Entry 3L1F (X-ray diffraction, 1.53 A resolution); this record covers chain A.

Chain A:
Molecule: Alpha-crystallin A chain
Source organism: Bos taurus
Reference sequence: P02470 (CRYAA_BOVIN); residue numbers follow UniProt; this construct covers 62-163
Chain sequence (103 residues; numbered 61 to 163; the number before each row is that of its first residue):
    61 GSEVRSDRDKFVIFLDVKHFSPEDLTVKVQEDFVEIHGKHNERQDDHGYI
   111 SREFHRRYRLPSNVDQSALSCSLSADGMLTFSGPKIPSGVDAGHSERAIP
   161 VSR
Unresolved in the structure: 61, 151-155
Construct notes: expression tag (61)
Curated features (UniProtKB/Swiss-Prot):
  - region: Arg-157 to Arg-163 (Important for oligomerization)
  - binding site (Zn(2+)): His-100, Glu-102, His-107, His-154
  - site (Not glycated): Lys-70, Lys-88, Lys-99, Lys-145
  - modified residue: Lys-70 (N6-acetyllysine), Gln-90 (Deamidated glutamine), Lys-99 (N6-acetyllysine), Asn-101 (Deamidated asparagine), Ser-122 (Phosphoserine), Asn-123 (Deamidated asparagine)
  - glycosylation: Lys-78 (N-linked (Glc) (glycation) lysine), Ser-162 (O-linked (GlcNAc) serine)
From the paper describing this entry:
  - interface residues: Glu-83, Gln-126, Arg-157
  - self-association interface (contacts with another copy of this molecule): Arg-116, Arg-157 to Arg-163

Summary:
Curated annotation (UniProt) lists 4 Zn2+-binding residues. From the paper: interface residues Glu-83, Gln-126
and Arg-157; a self-association interface involving Arg-116 and Arg-157.
Chain A is Alpha-crystallin A chain (Bos taurus); the structure, Bovine AlphaA crystallin, was determined by
X-ray diffraction, deposited together with 3L1E and 3L1G.
